Entry 4K72 (X-ray diffraction, 1.90 A resolution); this record covers chains A and C.

== Chain A ==
Molecule: Golgi-associated PDZ and coiled-coil motif-containing protein
From: Homo sapiens
Notes: fragment: PDZ domain
UniProtKB: Q9HD26 (GOPC_HUMAN); numbering as in UniProt (aligned over 284-370)
Chain sequence (87 residues; row label = number of the first residue in the row):
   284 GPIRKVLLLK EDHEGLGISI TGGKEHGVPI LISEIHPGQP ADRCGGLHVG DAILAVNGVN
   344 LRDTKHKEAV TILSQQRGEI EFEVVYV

== Chain C ==
Molecule: iCAL36-VQD peptide
Chain sequence (10 residues; each row starts with the number of its first residue):
     1 ANSRVQDSII
Unresolved in the structure: 1-6

== How chain A and chain C interact ==
Contacting residue pairs - 20 pairs, chain A then chain C:
  Gly-298(A) / Ile-10(C)
  Leu-299(A) / Ile-10(C)  hydrogen bond (backbone-backbone)
  Gly-300(A) / Ile-10(C)  hydrogen bond (backbone-backbone)
  Ile-301(A) / Ser-8(C)
  Ile-301(A) / Ile-9(C)
  Ile-301(A) / Ile-10(C)  hydrogen bond (backbone-backbone)
  Ser-302(A) / Asp-7(C)
  Ser-302(A) / Ser-8(C)
  Ser-302(A) / Ile-9(C)
  Ile-303(A) / Asp-7(C)
  Ile-303(A) / Ser-8(C)  hydrogen bond (backbone-backbone)
  Ile-303(A) / Ile-10(C)  hydrophobic
  Thr-304(A) / Asp-7(C)
  Ser-316(A) / Asp-7(C)  hydrogen bond
  His-319(A) / Ile-9(C)
  His-349(A) / Ser-8(C)  hydrogen bond
  Val-353(A) / Ser-8(C)
  Val-353(A) / Ile-10(C)  hydrophobic
  Leu-356(A) / Ile-10(C)  hydrophobic
  Ser-357(A) / Ile-10(C)
Other interface residues (no listed pair), chain A (14 interface residues in all): Glu-317
The authors on this interface:
  - pairs named by the authors: Leu-299(A)/Ile-10(C) (hydrogen bond), Gly-300(A)/Ile-10(C), His-349(A)/Ser-8(C) (hydrogen bond)

== Overview ==
The interface between chain A and chain C involves 14 residues on one side and 4 on the other; the contacts
include 6 hydrogen bonds. Polar contacts include Leu-299(A)/Ile-10(C), Ser-316(A)/Asp-7(C) and
His-349(A)/Ser-8(C). The paper describes hydrogen bonds between Leu-299(A) and Ile-10(C) and His-349(A) and
Ser-8(C); a contact between Gly-300(A) and Ile-10(C).
Here chain A is Golgi-associated PDZ and coiled-coil motif-containing protein (Homo sapiens) and chain C is
iCAL36-VQD peptide. Entry 4K72 (CFTR Associated Ligand (CAL) PDZ domain bound to peptide iCAL36-VQD
(ANSRVQDSII)) was determined by X-ray diffraction, deposited together with 4JOE, 4JOF, 4JOG, 4JOH, 4JOJ, 4JOK
and 5 further entries.
